Entry 7UIR (X-ray diffraction, 3.10 A resolution); this record covers chains A and C.

Chain A:
Protein: Calcium/calmodulin-dependent protein kinase type II subunit alpha
From: Homo sapiens
Notes: EC 2.7.11.17
Reference sequence: Q9UQM7 (KCC2A_HUMAN); residues 7-274 here = UniProt positions 7-274
Sequence (268 residues; each row starts with the number of its first residue):
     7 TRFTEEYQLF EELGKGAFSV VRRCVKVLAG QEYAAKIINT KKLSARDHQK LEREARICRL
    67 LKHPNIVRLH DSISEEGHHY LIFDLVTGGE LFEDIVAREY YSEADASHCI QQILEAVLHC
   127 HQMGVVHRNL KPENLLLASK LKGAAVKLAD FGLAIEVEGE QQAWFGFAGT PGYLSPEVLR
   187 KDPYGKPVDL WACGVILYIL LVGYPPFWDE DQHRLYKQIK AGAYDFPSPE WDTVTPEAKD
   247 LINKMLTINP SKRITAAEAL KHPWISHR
Construct notes: engineered mutation Asn-135 (Asp in Q9UQM7), Lys-223 (Gln in Q9UQM7)
Swiss-Prot annotation at these positions:
  - binding site (ATP): Leu-19 to Val-27, Lys-42
  - modified residue: Tyr-13 (Phosphotyrosine), Ser-257 (Phosphoserine)
Small-molecule neighbours: ATP (adenosine-5'-triphosphate): Leu-19, Gly-20, Lys-21, Gly-22, Ala-23, Ser-25, Val-27, Ala-40, Lys-42, Val-73, Phe-89, Asp-90, Leu-91, Val-92, Glu-96, Glu-139, Asn-140, Leu-142, Asp-156
From the paper describing this entry:
  - binding site for ATP: Glu-96
  - mutagenesis - E96K (7- to 65-fold), E96K/E99K (75- to 140-fold), E99K (7- to 65-fold): decreased binding to GluA1 P828R
  - mutagenesis - I205K, W214A (60-fold), E236K (21-fold): decreased binding to CaMKIIN
  - specificity-determining residues: Trp-214, Glu-236 (by similarity / conservation)
  - mutagenesis - E96K/E99K (Tm change 1 degC): decreased stability in response to GluN2B

Chain C:
Protein: T-lymphoma invasion and metastasis-inducing protein 1
Reference sequence: Q60610 (TIAM1_MOUSE); residues 1541-1559 here = UniProt positions 1541-1559
Sequence (19 residues; each row starts with the number of its first residue):
  1541 RTLDSHASRM TQLKKQAAL

Chain A / chain C interface:
Residue-residue contacts (37):
  Glu-96(A) / Lys-1555(C)  salt bridge
  Phe-98(A) / Leu-1553(C)  hydrophobic
  Phe-98(A) / Lys-1554(C)
  Phe-98(A) / Lys-1555(C)
  Glu-99(A) / Lys-1555(C)  salt bridge
  Val-102(A) / Leu-1553(C)  hydrophobic
  Glu-105(A) / Met-1550(C)
  Tyr-106(A) / His-1546(C)
  Lys-137(A) / Gln-1556(C)  hydrogen bond (side chain-backbone)
  Glu-139(A) / Lys-1555(C)
  Glu-139(A) / Gln-1556(C)  hydrogen bond (side chain-backbone)
  Phe-173(A) / Leu-1559(C)
  Gly-175(A) / Ala-1558(C)
  Gly-175(A) / Leu-1559(C)  hydrogen bond (backbone-backbone)
  Thr-176(A) / Gln-1556(C)
  Thr-176(A) / Ala-1557(C)
  Thr-176(A) / Ala-1558(C)
  Pro-177(A) / Gln-1556(C)
  Pro-177(A) / Ala-1557(C)
  Gly-178(A) / Gln-1556(C)  hydrogen bond (backbone-side chain)
  Tyr-179(A) / Gln-1556(C)
  Ile-205(A) / Leu-1553(C)  hydrophobic
  Val-208(A) / His-1546(C)  hydrogen bond (backbone-side chain)
  Val-208(A) / Met-1550(C)
  Gly-209(A) / Met-1550(C)
  Gly-209(A) / Leu-1553(C)
  Tyr-210(A) / His-1546(C)
  Tyr-210(A) / Arg-1549(C)
  Tyr-210(A) / Met-1550(C)  hydrophobic
  Tyr-210(A) / Gln-1552(C)
  Trp-214(A) / Gln-1552(C)
  Trp-214(A) / Gln-1556(C)
  Glu-216(A) / Lys-1554(C)  salt bridge
  Pro-233(A) / Arg-1549(C)
  Ser-234(A) / Arg-1549(C)  hydrogen bond (backbone-side chain)
  Glu-236(A) / His-1546(C)
  Glu-236(A) / Arg-1549(C)  salt bridge
Interface residues without a listed pair, chain A (26 interface residues in all): Ile-101, Leu-159, Pro-211
Interface residues without a listed pair, chain C (12 interface residues in all): Asp-1544
From the paper, about this interface:
  - interface residues, chain A: Glu-96(A), Phe-98(A), Glu-99(A), Ile-101(A), Val-102(A), Lys-137(A), Glu-139(A), Gly-175(A), Gly-178(A), Tyr-179(A), Ile-205(A), Glu-236(A)
  - hot spots on chain A (mutagenesis) - E236K: abolished binding to T-lymphoma invasion and metastasis-inducing protein 1 (chain C)
  - hot spots on chain A (mutagenesis) - W214A (9-fold): decreased binding to T-lymphoma invasion and metastasis-inducing protein 1 (chain C)

In short:
26 residues of chain A and 12 residues of chain C are in contact, with 6 hydrogen bonds and 4 salt bridges.
Polar contacts include Glu-96(A)/Lys-1555(C), Glu-99(A)/Lys-1555(C) and Glu-216(A)/Lys-1554(C). From the
paper: a binding site for ATP at Glu-96(A); E96K, E96K/E99K and E99K of chain A reduce binding to GluA1 P828R;
6 substitutions were tested in all.
Chain A is Calcium/calmodulin-dependent protein kinase type II subunit alpha (Homo sapiens) and chain C is
T-lymphoma invasion and metastasis-inducing protein 1; the structure, Cocrystal structure of human
CaMKII-alpha (CAMK2A)kinase domain and Tiam1 in complex with ATP, was determined by X-ray diffraction,
deposited together with 6X5G, 6X5Q, 7KL0, 7KL1, 7UIQ, 7UIS and 5 further entries.
